PDB entry 3GBN | X-ray diffraction, 2.20 A resolution | chains A and B of the 4 polymer chains in the assembly

== Chain A ==
Molecule: Hemagglutinin
Source organism: Influenza A virus (A/Brevig Mission/1/1918(H1N1))
Notes: fragment: Receptor binding domain, HA1
UniProtKB: Q9WFX3 (HEMA_I18A0); the construct lacks a stretch of the UniProt sequence, so the offset changes along the chain: 11-54 = UniProt 18-61; 55-83 = UniProt 63-91; 84-95 = UniProt 93-104; 96-125 = UniProt 106-135; 3 more segments
Amino-acid sequence (331 residues; numbered 7 to 329 plus 8 insertion-coded residues; the number before each row is that of its first residue; a row labelled like 125A-125C holds insertion residues (125A, then the next letters in order)):
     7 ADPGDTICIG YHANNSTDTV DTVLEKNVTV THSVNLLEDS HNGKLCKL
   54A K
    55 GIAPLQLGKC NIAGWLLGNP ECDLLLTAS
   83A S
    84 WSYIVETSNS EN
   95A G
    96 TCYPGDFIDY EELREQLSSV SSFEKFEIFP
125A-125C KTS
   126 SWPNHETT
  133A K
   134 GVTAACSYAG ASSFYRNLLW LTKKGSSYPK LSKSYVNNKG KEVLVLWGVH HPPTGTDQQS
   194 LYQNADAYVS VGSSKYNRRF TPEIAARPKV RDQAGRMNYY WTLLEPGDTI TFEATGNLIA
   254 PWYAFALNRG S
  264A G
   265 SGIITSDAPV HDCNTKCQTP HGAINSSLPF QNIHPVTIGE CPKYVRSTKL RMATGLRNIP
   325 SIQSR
Not modelled in the structure: 327-329
Disulfide bonds: Cys52-Cys277, Cys64-Cys76, Cys97-Cys139, Cys281-Cys305
Glycans and other covalent adducts: N-acetylglucosamine (NAG) linked to Asn21, Asn95
Sequence notes: expression tag (7-10)
Curated features (UniProtKB/Swiss-Prot):
  - site: Arg329 (Cleavage)
  - glycosylation (N-linked (GlcNAc...) asparagine): Asn20, Asn21, Asn33, Asn95, Asn289

== Chain B ==
Molecule: Hemagglutinin
Source organism: Influenza A virus (A/Brevig Mission/1/1918(H1N1))
Notes: fragment: Membrane Fusion domain, HA2
UniProtKB: Q9WFX3 (HEMA_I18A0); residues 1-176 here correspond to UniProt positions 345-520 (UniProt number = residue number + 344)
Amino-acid sequence (179 residues; each row starts with the number of its first residue):
     1 GLFGAIAGFI EGGWTGMIDG WYGYHHQNEQ GSGYAADQKS TQNAIDGITN KVNSVIEKMN
    61 TQFTAVGKEF NNLERRIENL NKKVDDGFLD IWTYNAELLV LLENERTLDF HDSNVRNLYE
   121 KVKSQLKNNA KEIGNGCFEF YHKCDDACME SVRNGTYDYP KYSEESKLNR EEIDGVSGR
Not modelled in the structure: 174-179
Disulfide bonds: Cys144-Cys148
Glycans and other covalent adducts: N-acetylglucosamine (NAG) linked to Asn154
Sequence notes: expression tag (177-179)
Small-molecule neighbours: 2-ethoxyethanol (ETX): Lys51, Leu102, Glu103, Glu105, Arg106, Thr107, Phe110
Curated features (UniProtKB/Swiss-Prot):
  - glycosylation: Asn154 (N-linked (GlcNAc...) asparagine)
What the authors report for this chain:
  - post-translational modification sites: Asn154

== How chain A and chain B interact ==
Disulfides between the chains: Cys14(A)-Cys137(B)
Contacting residue pairs - 137 pairs, chain A then chain B:
  Ala7(A) - Glu139(B)  hydrogen bond (backbone-side chain)
  Ala7(A) - Phe140(B)  hydrogen bond (backbone-backbone)
  Ala7(A) - Tyr141(B)
  Ala7(A) - His142(B)  hydrogen bond (backbone-backbone)
  Asp8(A) - Asn169(B)
  Asp8(A) - Glu172(B)
  Gly10(A) - Glu139(B)
  Asp11(A) - Gln27(B)
  Asp11(A) - Asn28(B)
  Asp11(A) - Glu139(B)
  Asp11(A) - Phe140(B)  hydrogen bond (backbone-backbone)
  Asp11(A) - Lys143(B)
  Asp11(A) - Cys144(B)  hydrogen bond (side chain-backbone)
  Thr12(A) - His26(B)
  Thr12(A) - Gln27(B)  hydrogen bond (backbone-backbone)
  Thr12(A) - Phe138(B)
  Thr12(A) - Phe140(B)
  Thr12(A) - Met149(B)
  Ile13(A) - His25(B)
  Ile13(A) - Cys137(B)
  Ile13(A) - Phe138(B)  hydrogen bond (backbone-backbone)
  Ile13(A) - Phe140(B)  hydrophobic
  Cys14(A) - Trp14(B)
  Cys14(A) - Gly23(B)
  Cys14(A) - Tyr24(B)
  Cys14(A) - His25(B)  hydrogen bond (backbone-backbone)
  Cys14(A) - Gly136(B)
  Cys14(A) - Cys137(B)  disulfide
  Ile15(A) - Ile10(B)
  Ile15(A) - Trp14(B)
  Ile15(A) - Gly23(B)
  Ile15(A) - Tyr24(B)  hydrophobic
  Ile15(A) - Tyr119(B)
  Ile15(A) - Val122(B)  hydrophobic
  Ile15(A) - Gly136(B)  hydrogen bond (backbone-backbone)
  Gly16(A) - Trp14(B)
  Gly16(A) - Tyr22(B)
  Gly16(A) - Gly23(B)  hydrogen bond (backbone-backbone)
  Tyr17(A) - Ile6(B)
  Tyr17(A) - Ala7(B)  hydrogen bond (side chain-backbone)
  Tyr17(A) - Ile10(B)  hydrogen bond (side chain-backbone)
  Tyr17(A) - Glu11(B)  hydrogen bond (side chain-backbone)
  Tyr17(A) - Gly12(B)  hydrogen bond (side chain-backbone)
  Tyr17(A) - Gly13(B)
  Tyr17(A) - Trp14(B)  hydrogen bond (backbone-backbone)
  Tyr17(A) - Met17(B)
  Tyr17(A) - Trp21(B)
  Tyr17(A) - Val115(B)  hydrophobic
  His18(A) - Trp14(B)
  His18(A) - Met17(B)  hydrogen bond (side chain-backbone)
  His18(A) - Gly20(B)
  His18(A) - Trp21(B)  hydrogen bond (backbone-backbone)
  Ala19(A) - Gly13(B)
  Ala19(A) - Trp14(B)  hydrogen bond (backbone-backbone)
  Ala19(A) - Thr15(B)
  Val26(A) - Asn104(B)
  Asp27(A) - Leu101(B)
  Asp27(A) - Asn104(B)  hydrogen bond (backbone-side chain)
  Thr28(A) - Leu101(B)
  Thr28(A) - Asn104(B)
  Thr28(A) - Glu105(B)  hydrogen bond
  Thr28(A) - Leu108(B)
  Val29(A) - Leu101(B)  hydrophobic
  Val29(A) - Glu105(B)  hydrogen bond (backbone-side chain)
  Leu30(A) - Glu105(B)  hydrogen bond (backbone-side chain)
  Val34(A) - Leu108(B)  hydrophobic
  Val36(A) - Leu108(B)  hydrophobic
  Thr37(A) - Trp21(B)
  His38(A) - Trp21(B)  hydrogen bond
  Leu42(A) - Val100(B)  hydrophobic
  Glu106(A) - Glu69(B)
  Glu106(A) - Phe70(B)
  Glu106(A) - Asn71(B)
  Arg109(A) - Glu69(B)  salt bridge
  Glu110(A) - Lys68(B)  salt bridge
  Ser113(A) - Val66(B)
  Gly264A(A) - Thr64(B)  hydrogen bond (backbone-side chain)
  Ser265(A) - Thr64(B)
  Ile267(A) - Val66(B)
  Phe294(A) - Met59(B)  hydrophobic
  Phe294(A) - Ala96(B)  hydrophobic
  Pro299(A) - Gln62(B)  hydrogen bond (backbone-side chain)
  Pro299(A) - Ala65(B)
  Val300(A) - Ala65(B)
  Thr301(A) - Gln62(B)  hydrogen bond
  Thr301(A) - Phe63(B)  hydrogen bond (side chain-backbone)
  Thr301(A) - Thr64(B)
  Thr301(A) - Ala65(B)  hydrogen bond (backbone-backbone)
  Ile302(A) - Thr64(B)
  Ile302(A) - Val66(B)  hydrophobic
  Gly303(A) - Gln62(B)
  Gly303(A) - Phe63(B)
  Gly303(A) - Thr64(B)  hydrogen bond (backbone-side chain)
  Glu304(A) - Gln62(B)
  Glu304(A) - Phe63(B)
  Cys305(A) - Thr61(B)
  Cys305(A) - Gln62(B)  hydrogen bond (backbone-backbone)
  Pro306(A) - Gln62(B)
  Lys307(A) - Gln62(B)
  Lys307(A) - Trp92(B)
  Tyr308(A) - Gln62(B)  hydrogen bond (backbone-side chain)
  Tyr308(A) - Leu89(B)  hydrophobic
  Val309(A) - Leu89(B)  hydrophobic
  Val309(A) - Thr93(B)
  Arg310(A) - Asp86(B)
  Arg310(A) - Leu89(B)
  Arg310(A) - Asp90(B)  salt bridge
  Arg310(A) - Thr93(B)  hydrogen bond (backbone-side chain)
  Ser311(A) - Thr93(B)
  Ser311(A) - Glu97(B)  hydrogen bond
  Leu314(A) - Ala96(B)
  Leu314(A) - Glu97(B)
  Arg315(A) - Val100(B)
  Arg315(A) - Asn104(B)  hydrogen bond (backbone-side chain)
  Met316(A) - Lys51(B)
  Met316(A) - Val55(B)  hydrophobic
  Met316(A) - Asn104(B)
  Ala317(A) - Asn104(B)  hydrogen bond (backbone-side chain)
  Ala317(A) - Thr107(B)
  Thr318(A) - Trp21(B)
  Thr318(A) - Ile48(B)
  Thr318(A) - Thr107(B)
  Thr318(A) - His111(B)  hydrogen bond (backbone-side chain)
  Gly319(A) - Trp21(B)
  Gly319(A) - Thr107(B)
  Gly319(A) - Leu108(B)
  Gly319(A) - His111(B)  hydrogen bond (backbone-side chain)
  Leu320(A) - Trp21(B)
  Leu320(A) - His111(B)
  Arg321(A) - Leu108(B)
  Ile323(A) - Ile6(B)  hydrophobic
  Ile323(A) - Ala7(B)  hydrophobic
  Ile323(A) - Glu11(B)
  Ile323(A) - Gly12(B)
  Ile323(A) - Gly13(B)  hydrogen bond (backbone-backbone)
  Pro324(A) - Thr15(B)
  Ile326(A) - Glu11(B)
Also at the interface, not in a pair above, chain A (59 interface residues in all): Pro9, Asn20, Gly266, Ile268, Pro293
Also at the interface, not in a pair above, chain B (74 interface residues in all): Ala5, Ile18, Glu29, Val52, Asn60, Leu102, Glu103, Leu118, Leu126, Ile133, Asn135, Val152, Arg153

== Summary ==
The interface between chain A and chain B involves 59 residues on one side and 74 on the other; the contacts
include 1 disulfide bond, 38 hydrogen bonds and 3 salt bridges. Polar contacts include Arg109(A)-Glu69(B),
Glu110(A)-Lys68(B) and Arg310(A)-Asp90(B). 2-ethoxyethanol is bound between chain A and chain B. From the
paper: a modification site at Asn154(B).
Here chain A is Hemagglutinin and chain B is Hemagglutinin, both from Influenza A virus (A/Brevig
Mission/1/1918(H1N1)). Entry 3GBN (Crystal Structure of Fab CR6261 in Complex with the 1918 H1N1 influenza
virus hemagglutinin) was determined by X-ray diffraction together with 3GBM from the same study.
